7PH9 - chains a and 3 of the 53 polymer chains in the assembly; structure by electron microscopy, 8.70 A resolution (very low resolution: no residue pairs are listed; an interface is given only as per-side residue counts).

[Chain a]
Molecule: 50S ribosomal protein L2
From: Mycoplasma pneumoniae M129
Reference sequence: P75577 (RL2_MYCPN); residue numbers follow UniProt; this construct covers 1-287
Chain sequence (287 residues; row label = number of the first residue in the row):
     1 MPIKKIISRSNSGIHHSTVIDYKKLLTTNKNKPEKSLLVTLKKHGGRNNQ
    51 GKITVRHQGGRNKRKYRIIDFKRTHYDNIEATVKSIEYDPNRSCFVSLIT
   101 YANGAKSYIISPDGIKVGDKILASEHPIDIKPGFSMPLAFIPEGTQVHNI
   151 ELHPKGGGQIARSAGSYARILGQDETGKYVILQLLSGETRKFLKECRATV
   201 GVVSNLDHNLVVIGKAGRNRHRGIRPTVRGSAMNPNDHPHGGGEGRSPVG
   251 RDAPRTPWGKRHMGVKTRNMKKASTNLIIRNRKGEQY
Disordered / not traced: 1, 287

[Chain 3]
Molecule: 23S ribosomal RNA
From: Mycoplasma pneumoniae M129
Sequence (2907 nucleotides; numbered 1 to 2907; the number before each row is that of its first residue):
     1 UACAAUAAGUUACUAAGGGCUUAUGGUGGAUGCCUUGGCACUAAUAGGCG
    51 AUGAAGGACGUGUUAACCUGCGAUAAGCUUCGGGUAGGUGGUAAGAACCU
   101 CAGAUCCGGAGAUUUCCGAAUGGAGCAAUCCGGUAGUUGGAAACAGCUAU
   151 CAUUAAUUGAUGAAUAAAUAGUCAAUUAAAGCAAUACGUGGUGAAGUGAA
   201 ACAUCUCAGUAGCCACAGGAAAAGAAAACGAAUGUGAUUCCGUGUGUAGU
   251 GGCGAGCGAAAGCGGAACAGGCCAAACUUAUCAUUAGAUAGGGGUUGUAG
   301 GGCUUGCAAUGUGGACUUGAAAACGAUAGAAGAAGCUGUUGGAAAGCAGC
   351 GCGCAAAAGGGUGAUAGCCCCGUAUUUGAAAUUGUUUUCAUACCUAGCGA
   401 GAUCCCUGAGUAGCUCGGAAAACGUUAUUUUGAGUGAAUCUGCCCAGACC
   451 AUUGGGUAAGCCUAAAUACUAAUUAGUGACCGAUAGCGAAACAGUACCGU
   501 GAGGGAAAGGUGAAAAGAACCCAGAGAUGGGAGUGAAAUAGAUUCUGAAA
   551 CCAUAUGCCUACAACGUGUCAGAGCACAUUAAUGUGUGAUGGCGUGCGUU
   601 UUGAAGUAUGAGCCGGCGAGUUAUGAUAGCAAGCGUUAGUUAACCAGGAG
   651 AUGGGGAGCUGUAGCGAAAGCGAGUUUUAAAAGAGCGUUUGUUUGUUAUU
   701 AUAGACCCGAAACGGGUUGAGCUAGUCAUGAGCAGGUUGAAGGUUGAGUA
   751 ACAUCAACUGGAGGACCGAACCGACUCUCGUUGAAACGAUAGCGGAUGAC
   801 UUGUGAUUAGGGGUGAAAUUCCAAUCGAAAUCCGUGAUAGCUGGUUCUCG
   851 UCGAAAUAGCUUUAAGGCUAGCGUGAGAUCACAAAUAAGUGGAGGUAAAG
   901 CUACUGAAUGUAUGAUGGCGCCACCUAGGCGUACUGAAUACAAUUAAACU
   951 CUGAAUGCCAUUUAUUUUAUUCUCGCAGUCAGACAGUGGGGGAUAAGCUU
  1001 CAUUGUCAAGAGGGGAAGAGCCCAGAUCAUUAAAUAAGGUCCCCAAAAUA
  1051 UACUAAGUGGAAAAGGAUGUGAAAGUGCUAAAACAGCAAGGAUGUUGGCU
  1101 UAGAAGCAGCCAUCGUUUAAAGAGUGCGUAACAGCUCACUUGUCGAGUGU
  1151 UUUUGCGCCGAAGAUGUAACGGGGCUAAGUAUAUUACCGAAUUUAUGGAU
  1201 AAGAUUUAUAUCUUGUGGUAGACGAGCGUUGUAUUGGAGUUGAAGUCAAA
  1251 GCGUGAGCAUUGGUGGAUCCAAUACAAGUGAGAAUGCCGGCAUGAGUAAC
  1301 GCUUGGGAGUGAGAAUCUCCCAAACCGAUUGACUAAGGUUUCCUGGACCA
  1351 GGGUCGUCCUUCCAGGGUUAGUCUGGACCUAAGCUGAGGCUGAAAAGCGU
  1401 AGGCGAUGGACAACAGGUUAAUAUUCCUGUACUUACAGUUAGACUGAUGG
  1451 AGUGACAAAGAAGGUUUUCCACCCCCAUAAUUGGAUUUGGGGAUAAAUCA
  1501 UAAGGUGGUACAAUAGGCAAAUCCGUUGUGCAUAACAUUGAGUGAUGAUG
  1551 UCGAGUGAAUGAGUGAUCAAGUAGCGAAGGUGGUAUUAAUCAUGCUUUCA
  1601 AGAAAAGCUUCUAGGGUUAAUCUAGCUGUAACCAGUACCGAGAACGAACA
  1651 CACGUAGUCAAGGAGAGGAUCCUAAGGUUAGCGAGUGAACUAUAGCCAAG
  1701 GAACUCUGCAAAUUAACCCCGUAAGUUAGCGAGAAGGGGUGCUUAUGUAA
  1751 AAGUAAGCCGCAGUGAAGAACGAGGGGGGACUGUUUAACUAAAACACAAC
  1801 UCUAUGCCAAACCGUAAGGUGAUGUAUAUGGGGUGACACCUGCCCAGUGC
  1851 UGGAAGGUUAAAGAAGGAGGUUAGCGCAAGCGAAGCUUUUAACUGAAGCC
  1901 CCAGUGAACGGCGGCCGUAACUAUAACGGUCCUAAGGUAGCGAAAUUCCU
  1951 AGUCGGGUAAAUUCCGUCCCGCUUGAAUGGUGUAACCAUCUCUUGACUGU
  2001 CUCGGCUAUAGACUCGGUGAAAUCCAGGUACGGGUGAAGACACCCGUUAG
  2051 GCGCAACGGGACGGAAAGACCCCGUGAAGCUUUACUGUAGCUUAAUAUUG
  2101 AUCAGGACAUUAUCAUGUAGAGAAUAGGUAGGAGCAAUCGAUGCAAGUUC
  2151 GCUAGGACUUGUUGAUGCGAAAGGUGGAAUACUACCCUUGGUUGUGUGCU
  2201 GUUCUAAUUGGUAACUGUUAUCCAGUUUCAAGACAGUGUUAGGUGGGCAG
  2251 UUUGACUGGGGCGGUCGCCUCCUAAAAGGUAACGGAGGCGUACAAAGGUA
  2301 CCUUCAGUACGGUUGGAAAUCGUAUGUAGAGUGUAAUGGUGUAAGGGUGC
  2351 UUGACUGUGAGACAUACAGGUCGAACAGGUGAGAAAUCAGGUCAUAGUGA
  2401 UCCGGUGGUCCAGUAUGGAAUGGCCAUCGCUCAACGGAUAAAAGCUACUC
  2451 CGGGGAUAACAGGCUGAUACUGCCCAAGAGUUCAUAUCGACGGCAGUGUU
  2501 UGGCACCUCGAUGUCGACUCAUCUCAUCCUCGAGCUGAAGCAGGUUCGAA
  2551 GGGUUCGGCUGUUCGCCGAUUAAAGAGAUACGUGAGUUGGGUUCAAACCG
  2601 UCGUGAGACAGGUUGGUCCCUAUCUAUUGUGCCCGUAGGAAGAUUGAAGA
  2651 GUGUUGCUUCUAGUACGAGAGGACCGAAGCGAGGACACCUCUUAUGCUCC
  2701 AGUUGUAGCGCCAGCUGCACCGCUGGGUAGUAACGUGUCUAUUAGAUAAA
  2751 CGCUGAAAGCAUCUAAGUGUGAAACUAUCUCAAAGAUUAAUCUUCCCAUU
  2801 UCGCAAGAAAGUAAGAGCCGUCAAAGACGAUGACGUUGAUAGGUUACAGG
  2851 UGUAAGCAUAGUGAUAUGUUGAGCUGAGUAAUACUAAUUGCUCGAGGACU
  2901 UAUUGGA
Disordered / not traced: 1-7, 923-927, 1560-1569, 2901-2907

[How chain a and chain 3 interact]
At this resolution (9 A) residue pairs are not listed: 145 residues of chain a and 114 of chain 3 lie at the interface.

[Overview]
Chain a and chain 3 form an interface of 145 and 114 residues respectively.
Here chain a is 50S ribosomal protein L2 and chain 3 is 23S ribosomal RNA, both from Mycoplasma pneumoniae
M129. Entry 7PH9 (70S ribosome with P-site tRNA in chloramphenicol-treated Mycoplasma pneumoniae cells) was
determined by electron microscopy together with 7OOC, 7OOD, 7P6Z, 7PAH, 7PAI, 7PAJ and 23 further entries from
the same study.
